PDB entry 6GBQ | X-ray diffraction, 2.43 A resolution | chains A and C of the 4 polymer chains in the assembly

Chain A (and C):
Protein: Polymerase cofactor VP35
Organism: Reston ebolavirus
Notes: fragment: oligomerization domain; chain C of this document is another copy of the same molecule, construct and numbering; everything in this record applies to it too
UniProtKB: Q8JPY0 (VP35_EBORR); residue numbers follow UniProt; this construct covers 72-134
Amino-acid sequence (71 residues; each row starts with the number of its first residue):
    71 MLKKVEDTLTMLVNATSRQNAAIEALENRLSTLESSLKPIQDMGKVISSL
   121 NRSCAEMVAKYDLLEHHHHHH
Not modelled in the structure: 71 (chain C: 71, 141)
Construct notes: initiating methionine (71); expression tag (135-141)

How chain A and chain C interact:
Contacting residue pairs - 10 pairs, chain A then chain C:
  Q89(A) - Q89(C)  hydrogen bond
  I117(A) - M113(C)  hydrophobic
  M127(A) - M127(C)  hydrophobic
  M127(A) - V128(C)  hydrophobic
  Y131(A) - Y131(C)  hydrophobic
  L134(A) - L134(C)  hydrophobic
  L134(A) - E135(C)
  E135(A) - Y131(C)
  H137(A) - H138(C)  hydrogen bond
  H138(A) - L134(C)
Interface residues without a listed pair, chain A (16 interface residues in all): L82, L96, L103, L107, I110, M113, L120, V128
Interface residues without a listed pair, chain C (17 interface residues in all): L82, I93, L96, L103, L107, I110, I117, L120, D132

Summary:
16 residues of chain A and 17 residues of chain C are in contact; the contacts include 2 hydrogen bonds. Among
the polar pairs are Q89(A)-Q89(C) and H137(A)-H138(C).
Chain A and chain C are both Polymerase cofactor VP35 (Reston ebolavirus); the structure, Crystal Structure of
the oligomerization domain of Vp35 from Reston virus, was determined by X-ray diffraction (same publication as
6GBO, 6GBP and 6GBR).
